5ZWN - chains P and Q of the 20 polymer chains in the assembly; structure by electron microscopy, 3.40 A resolution.

[Chain P]
Molecule: U1 snRNA
Organism: Saccharomyces cerevisiae S288c
Sequence (568 nucleotides; row label = number of the first residue in the row):
     1 AUACUUACCU UAAGAUAUCA GAGGAGAUCA AGAAGUCCUA CUGAUCAAAC AUGCGCUUCC
    61 AAUAGUAGAA GGACGUUAAG CAUUUAUCAU UGAACUAUAA UUGUUCAUUG AAGUCAUUGA
   121 UGCAAACUCC UUGGUCACAC ACACAUACGG CGCGGAAGGC GUGUUUGCUG ACGUUUCCAU
   181 UCCCUUGUUU CAAUCAUUGG UUAAUCCCUU GAUUCCUUUG GGGAUUUUUG GGUUAAACUG
   241 AUUUUUGGGG CCCUUUGUUU CUUCUGCCUG GAGAAGUUUG ACACCAAAUU CAAAUUGGUG
   301 UUAGGGGAGC UGGGGCCUUU CAAAAGAGAG CUUUGUAGAG GCAUUCUUUU UGACUACUUU
   361 UCUCUAGCGU GCCAUUUUAG UUUUUGACGG CAGAUUCGAA UGAACUUAAG UUUAUGAUGA
   421 AGGUAUGGCU GUUGAGAUUA UUUGGUCGGG AUUGUAGUUU GAAGAUGUGC UCUUUUGAGC
   481 AGUCUCAACU UUGCUCGUUC CCGUUAUGGG AAAAAUUUUG GAAGGUCUUG GUAGGAACGG
   541 GUGGAUCUUA UAAUUUUUGA UUUAUUUU
Disordered / not traced: 26-32, 98-102, 145-148, 210-227, 328-329, 363-366, 389-392, 407-408, 422-430, 448-449, 469-480, 497-512, 566-568

[Chain Q]
Molecule: U1 small nuclear ribonucleoprotein 70 kDa homolog
Organism: Saccharomyces cerevisiae S288c
Reference sequence: Q00916 (RU17_YEAST); residues 1-300 here = UniProt positions 1-300
Chain sequence (300 residues; row label = number of the first residue in the row):
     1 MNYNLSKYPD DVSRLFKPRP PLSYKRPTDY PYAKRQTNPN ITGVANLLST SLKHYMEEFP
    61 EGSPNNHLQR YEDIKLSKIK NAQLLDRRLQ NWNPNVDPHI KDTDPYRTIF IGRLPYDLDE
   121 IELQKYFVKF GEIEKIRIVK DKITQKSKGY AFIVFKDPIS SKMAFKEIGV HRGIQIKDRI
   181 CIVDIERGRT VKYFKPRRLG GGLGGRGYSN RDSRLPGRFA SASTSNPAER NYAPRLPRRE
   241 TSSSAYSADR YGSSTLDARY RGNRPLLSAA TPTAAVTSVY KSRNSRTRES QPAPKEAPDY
Disordered / not traced: 92-93, 189-300
Curated features (UniProtKB/Swiss-Prot):
  - mutagenesis: Pro18 to Pro98 (Severely temperature-sensitive. Defective in pre-mRNA splicing), Pro18 to Asn93 (Fails to complement the growth and splicing defective, temperature-sensitive phenotype of the null allele at 30 degrees Celsius. No association with U1 snRNP), Trp92 to Ala248 (Associates with U1 snRNP), Lys148 (K148L: No splicing defects. Associates with U1 snRNP; when associated with T-150 and L-152), Tyr150 (Y150T: No splicing defects. Associates with U1 snRNP; when associated with L-148 and L-152), Phe152 (F152L: No splicing defects. Associates with U1 snRNP; when associated with L-148 and T-150)

[How chain P and chain Q interact]
Pairs across the interface (23):
  A34(P) with Asn81(Q), sugar contact
  U114(P) with Tyr24(Q), base contact
  A120(P) with Arg26(Q), sugar contact
  U121(P) with Arg26(Q), phosphate contact
  G559(P) with Thr37(Q), base contact
  A560(P) with Arg35(Q), sugar contact; Gln36(Q), base contact; Thr37(Q), sugar contact
  U561(P) with Asp29(Q), base contact; Tyr30(Q), sugar contact; Arg35(Q), sugar contact; Gln36(Q), sugar contact; Thr37(Q), sugar contact
  U563(P) with Tyr30(Q), base contact; Lys34(Q), base contact; Arg35(Q), base contact; Gln36(Q), base contact
  A564(P) with Gln36(Q), base contact; Thr37(Q), base contact; Asn38(Q), base contact; Pro39(Q), sugar contact; Asn40(Q), sugar contact
  U565(P) with Asn40(Q), sugar contact
Also at the interface, not in a pair above, chain P (11 interface residues in all): A33

[Overview]
11 residues of chain P face 12 of chain Q across their interface. UniProt lists 8 mutagenesis sites on chain
Q.
Here chain P is U1 snRNA and chain Q is U1 small nuclear ribonucleoprotein 70 kDa homolog, both from
Saccharomyces cerevisiae S288c. Entry 5ZWN (Cryo-EM structure of the yeast pre-B complex at an average
resolution of 3.3 angstrom (Part II ...) was determined by electron microscopy, deposited together with 5ZWM
and 5ZWO.
